PDB entry 8YN0 | X-ray diffraction, 2.49 A resolution | chains B and E of the 3 polymer chains in the assembly

== Chain B ==
Protein: Protein EDS1
Source organism: Arabidopsis thaliana
Reference sequence: Q9SU72 (EDS1C_ARATH); residue numbers follow UniProt; this construct covers 2-618
Sequence (617 residues; row label = number of the first residue in the row):
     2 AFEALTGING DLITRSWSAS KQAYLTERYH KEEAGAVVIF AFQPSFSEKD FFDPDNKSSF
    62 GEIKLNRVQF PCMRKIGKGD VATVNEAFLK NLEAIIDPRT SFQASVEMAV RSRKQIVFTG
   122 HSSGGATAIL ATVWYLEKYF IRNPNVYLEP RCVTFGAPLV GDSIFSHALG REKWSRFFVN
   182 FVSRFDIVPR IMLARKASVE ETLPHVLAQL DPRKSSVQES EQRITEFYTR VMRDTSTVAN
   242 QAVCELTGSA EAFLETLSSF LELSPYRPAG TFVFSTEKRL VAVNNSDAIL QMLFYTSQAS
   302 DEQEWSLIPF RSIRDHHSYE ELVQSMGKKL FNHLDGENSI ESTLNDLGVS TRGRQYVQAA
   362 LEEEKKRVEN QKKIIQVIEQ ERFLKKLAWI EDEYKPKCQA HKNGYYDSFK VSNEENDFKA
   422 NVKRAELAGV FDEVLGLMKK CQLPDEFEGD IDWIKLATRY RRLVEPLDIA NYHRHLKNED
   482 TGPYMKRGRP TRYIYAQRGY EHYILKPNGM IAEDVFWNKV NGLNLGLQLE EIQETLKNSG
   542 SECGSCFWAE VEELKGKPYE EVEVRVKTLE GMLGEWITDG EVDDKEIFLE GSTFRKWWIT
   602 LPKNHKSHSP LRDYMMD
Small-molecule neighbours: adenosine-5-diphosphoribose / ATP: Asn422, Arg425, Leu436, Lys440, Asp469, Asn472, Tyr473, Arg475, His476, Lys478, Thr482, Tyr485, Arg488, Gly489, Arg490, Pro491, Thr492, Arg493

== Chain E ==
Protein: Senescence-associated carboxylesterase 101
Source organism: Arabidopsis thaliana
Notes: EC 3.1.1.1
Reference sequence: Q4F883 (SG101_ARATH); residue numbers follow UniProt; this construct covers 2-537
Sequence (536 residues; row label = number of the first residue in the row):
     2 ESSSSLKGSA LGKLVVTSGL LHSSWSKILE IHNPPYSNHD PGLQVSKKKK DSGLEFQIHR
    62 EEKFTLVVFS APPICRSSSS DSTLLHVKDK ENPFPFLCSE NNPSFSLHTP AFNLFTSAST
   122 SLTYLKSELL QTLKSEKPVI ITGAALGGSV ASLYTLWLLE TIEPTLKRPL CITFGSPLIG
   182 DASLQQILEN SVRNSCFLHV VSAQTRIKMD FFKPFGTFLI CFDSGCVCIE DHVAVTELLN
   242 GVHDSGLVDY SQVLNRLDQS MLSLADSRLI PEDVIKGIEK RAEMKNLRFD MMFKKLNDMK
   302 ISMAYIEWYK KKCKEVKIGY YDRFKTQLAF PSKEFDINIK NHHKSELNRF WKSVVEEVER
   362 RPQSDASILK RRFLFSGNNY RRMIEPLDIA EYYLEGRKEY RTTGRSHHYV MLEKWFGMES
   422 ILIEKERCKK RDLSDLLTFD SCFWAEVEDS LIVINQLNTT VGMRDDVREV LTRKLVEFEG
   482 YVWEIITKRE VSPEIFLEES SFMKWWKEYK KIKGFNSSYL TEFMNTRKYE SYGKSQ
Not modelled in the structure: 47-52, 263-265
Small-molecule neighbours: adenosine-5-diphosphoribose / ATP: Lys301, Met304, Ala305, Glu308, Lys371, Arg372, Arg373, Phe376, Ser377, Asn380, Met384, Asp436, Leu438

== Chain B / chain E interface ==
Contacting residue pairs - 87 pairs, chain B then chain E:
  Arg234(B) - Thr18(E)
  Thr238(B) - Leu15(E)
  Thr238(B) - Thr18(E)
  Asn241(B) - Ala11(E)
  Asn241(B) - Lys14(E)  hydrogen bond
  Asn241(B) - Leu15(E)
  Gln242(B) - Leu15(E)
  Val244(B) - Ala11(E)  hydrophobic
  Cys245(B) - Lys8(E)
  Cys245(B) - Ala11(E)  hydrophobic
  Cys245(B) - Leu12(E)
  Thr248(B) - Ser4(E)
  Ala253(B) - Ser196(E)
  Phe254(B) - Val16(E)  hydrophobic
  Phe254(B) - Leu171(E)  hydrophobic
  Phe254(B) - Ser196(E)
  Phe254(B) - Leu199(E)  hydrophobic
  Phe254(B) - Thr218(E)
  Phe254(B) - Glu231(E)  hydrogen bond (backbone-side chain)
  Leu255(B) - Leu15(E)  hydrophobic
  Thr257(B) - Leu171(E)
  Thr257(B) - Ser196(E)  hydrogen bond (side chain-backbone)
  Leu258(B) - Leu12(E)  hydrophobic
  Leu258(B) - Val16(E)  hydrophobic
  Leu258(B) - Leu21(E)  hydrophobic
  Ser260(B) - Lys168(E)  hydrogen bond
  Phe261(B) - Leu21(E)  hydrophobic
  Phe261(B) - Pro139(E)  hydrophobic
  Phe261(B) - Ile141(E)  hydrophobic
  Phe261(B) - Leu171(E)  hydrophobic
  Leu262(B) - Leu15(E)  hydrophobic
  Phe295(B) - Lys14(E)
  Tyr296(B) - Lys14(E)
  Arg353(B) - Ser10(E)
  Arg353(B) - Ala266(E)  hydrogen bond (side chain-backbone)
  Gln356(B) - Glu2(E)  hydrogen bond
  Tyr357(B) - Leu7(E)
  Tyr357(B) - Ser10(E)  hydrogen bond
  Tyr357(B) - Ala11(E)
  Gln359(B) - Glu2(E)
  Ala360(B) - Leu7(E)  hydrophobic
  Ser413(B) - Glu308(E)
  Ser413(B) - Trp309(E)
  Ser413(B) - Lys312(E)  hydrogen bond (backbone-side chain)
  Asn414(B) - Trp309(E)
  Glu415(B) - Trp309(E)
  Phe419(B) - Ala305(E)  hydrophobic
  Phe419(B) - Tyr306(E)
  Phe419(B) - Trp309(E)
  Asn422(B) - Ala305(E)
  Ala426(B) - Asn298(E)
  Glu427(B) - Ile302(E)
  Gly430(B) - Lys295(E)  hydrogen bond (backbone-side chain)
  Gly430(B) - Asn298(E)
  Asp433(B) - Lys295(E)
  Asp433(B) - Arg373(E)  salt bridge
  Glu434(B) - Lys295(E)
  Arg475(B) - Glu308(E)  salt bridge
  Arg475(B) - Asp436(E)
  His476(B) - Glu308(E)  salt bridge
  His476(B) - Asp436(E)
  Leu477(B) - Asp433(E)
  Lys478(B) - Asn380(E)
  Asn479(B) - Arg432(E)
  Glu480(B) - Lys426(E)
  Glu480(B) - Glu427(E)
  Glu480(B) - Arg428(E)  salt bridge
  Glu480(B) - Cys429(E)  hydrogen bond (side chain-backbone)
  Glu480(B) - Arg432(E)  salt bridge
  Asp481(B) - Arg383(E)  salt bridge
  Asp481(B) - Phe417(E)
  Asp481(B) - Lys426(E)
  Asp481(B) - Phe440(E)
  Thr482(B) - Phe376(E)
  Thr482(B) - Ile424(E)
  Gly483(B) - Ile424(E)
  Gly483(B) - Glu425(E)
  Gly483(B) - Lys426(E)
  Pro484(B) - Glu425(E)
  Lys487(B) - Glu425(E)  salt bridge
  Arg488(B) - Arg372(E)  hydrogen bond (backbone-side chain)
  Arg488(B) - Glu420(E)  salt bridge
  Arg488(B) - Leu423(E)  hydrogen bond (side chain-backbone)
  Arg488(B) - Ile424(E)
  Gly489(B) - Arg372(E)
  Arg490(B) - Arg372(E)  hydrogen bond (backbone-side chain)
  Thr492(B) - Arg372(E)
Other interface residues (no listed pair), chain B (53 interface residues in all): Ser237, Ala251, Val423, Ala429, Leu436, Glu553
Other interface residues (no listed pair), chain E (55 interface residues in all): Ser19, Cys197, Phe198, Cys229, Asp267, Asn287, Leu434, Leu437

== Summary ==
Chain B and chain E form an interface of 53 and 55 residues respectively; the contacts include 13 hydrogen
bonds and 8 salt bridges. Among the polar pairs are Asp433(B)-Arg373(E), Arg475(B)-Glu308(E) and
His476(B)-Glu308(E). Adenosine-5-diphosphoribose / ATP is bound between chain B and chain E.
Here chain B is Protein EDS1 and chain E is Senescence-associated carboxylesterase 101, both from Arabidopsis
thaliana. Entry 8YN0 (Crystal structure of NRG1C in complex with EDS1-SAG101-(ADPr-ATP)) was determined by
X-ray diffraction (same publication as 8YN1).
